Entry 8C58 (X-ray diffraction, 1.85 A resolution); this record covers chains A and B of the 3 polymer chains in the assembly.

# Chain A
Molecule: Cytosine-specific methyltransferase
Organism: Malacoplasma penetrans HF-2
UniProt: Q8EVR5 (Q8EVR5_MALP2); numbering as in UniProt (aligned over 1-395)
Sequence (395 residues; row label = number of the first residue in the row):
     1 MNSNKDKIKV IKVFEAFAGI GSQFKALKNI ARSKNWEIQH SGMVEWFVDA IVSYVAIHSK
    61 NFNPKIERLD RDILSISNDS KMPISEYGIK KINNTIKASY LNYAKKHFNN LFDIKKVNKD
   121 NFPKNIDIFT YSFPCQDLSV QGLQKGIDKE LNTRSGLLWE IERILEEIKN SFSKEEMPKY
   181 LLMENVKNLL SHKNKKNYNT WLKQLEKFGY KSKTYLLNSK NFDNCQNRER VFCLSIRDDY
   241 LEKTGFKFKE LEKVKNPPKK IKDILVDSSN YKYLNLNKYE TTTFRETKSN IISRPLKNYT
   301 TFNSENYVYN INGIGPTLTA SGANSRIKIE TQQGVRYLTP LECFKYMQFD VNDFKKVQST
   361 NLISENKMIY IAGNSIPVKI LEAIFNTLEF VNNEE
Disordered / not traced: 1-6, 142-152, 394-395
Sequence notes: conflict Arg68 (Gln in Q8EVR5), Arg71 (Lys in Q8EVR5), Pro295 (Ser in Q8EVR5)
Small-molecule neighbours:
  - carbonate ion (CO3): Phe302, Ser304, Asn324
  - S-adenosylmethionine (SAM): Phe17, Ala18, Gly19, Ile20, Gly21, Ser22, Gln23, Val44, Glu45, Trp46, Phe47, Ser80, Phe112, Asp113, Ile114, Leu157, Asn374, Ser375, Ile376
What the authors report for this chain:
  - binding site for the 14-nt DNA strand (chain B): Glu184
  - binding site for the 14-nt DNA strand: Phe302
  - conformationally variable residues (loop rearrangement): Ser132 to Leu157
  - mutagenesis - C135A: abolished catalytic activity
  - mutagenesis - C135A: increased catalytic activity on dhaC

# Chain B
Molecule: 14-nt DNA strand
Organism: synthetic construct
Sequence (14 nucleotides; each row starts with the number of its first residue):
     1 CCACATGXGC TGAA
Modified residues: 5OC (2'-deoxy-5-hydroxycytidine 5'-(dihydrogen phosphate)) at position 8

# How chain A and chain B interact
Residue-residue contacts (34; chain A residue first):
  Lys81(A) - DC10(B)  salt bridge to the phosphate
  Ser132(A) - 5OC_8(B)  base contact
  Glu184(A) - 5OC_8(B)  base contact
  Asn185(A) - 5OC_8(B)  base contact
  Val186(A) - 5OC_8(B)  phosphate contact
  Asn227(A) - DT6(B)  phosphate contact
  Asn227(A) - DG7(B)  hydrogen bond to the phosphate
  Arg228(A) - 5OC_8(B)  base contact
  Arg230(A) - 5OC_8(B)  salt bridge to the phosphate
  Arg285(A) - DA5(B)  salt bridge to the phosphate
  Thr287(A) - DA5(B)  phosphate contact
  Thr287(A) - DT6(B)  hydrogen bond to the phosphate
  Lys288(A) - DA5(B)  sugar contact
  Ser289(A) - DT6(B)  hydrogen bond to the phosphate
  Ile291(A) - DT6(B)  phosphate contact
  Phe302(A) - DG9(B)  base contact
  Asn303(A) - DT6(B)  base contact
  Ser304(A) - DG7(B)  hydrogen bond to the base
  Pro316(A) - DG7(B)  phosphate contact
  Thr317(A) - DG7(B)  hydrogen bond to the phosphate
  Thr317(A) - 5OC_8(B)  phosphate contact
  Thr319(A) - 5OC_8(B)  phosphate contact
  Thr319(A) - DG9(B)  phosphate contact
  Ala320(A) - 5OC_8(B)  hydrogen bond to the phosphate
  Ala320(A) - DG9(B)  hydrogen bond to the phosphate
  Ser321(A) - DG9(B)  hydrogen bond to the phosphate
  Ser321(A) - DC10(B)  base contact
  Gly322(A) - DG9(B)  base contact
  Gly322(A) - DC10(B)  base contact
  Ala323(A) - DG9(B)  hydrogen bond to the base
  Asn324(A) - DG7(B)  hydrogen bond to the phosphate
  Gly373(A) - 5OC_8(B)  sugar contact
  Asn374(A) - 5OC_8(B)  sugar contact
  Ser375(A) - 5OC_8(B)  base contact
Interface residues without a listed pair, chain A (28 interface residues in all): Arg326
Interface residues without a listed pair, chain B (7 interface residues in all): DC4

# In short
The interface between chain A and chain B involves 28 residues on one side and 7 on the other; the contacts
include 10 hydrogen bonds and 3 salt bridges. Polar pairs include Ser304(A)-DG7(B), Ala323(A)-DG9(B) and
Asn227(A)-DG7(B). The paper reports a binding site for the 14-nt DNA strand (chain B) at Glu184(A); C135A of
chain A abolishes catalytic activity.
Here chain A is Cytosine-specific methyltransferase (Malacoplasma penetrans HF-2) and chain B is a 14-nt DNA
strand (synthetic construct). Entry 8C58 (CpG specific M.MpeI methyltransferase crystallized in the presence
of 5-hydroxycytosine and 5-methylcytosine containing dsDNA) was determined by X-ray diffraction (same
publication as 8C56, 8C57 and 8C59).
